PDB entry 1YWC | X-ray diffraction, 1.00 A resolution | chain A

Chain A:
Protein: nitrophorin 4
Organism: Rhodnius prolixus
UniProt: Q94734 (NP4_RHOPR); residues 1-184 here correspond to UniProt positions 22-205 (UniProt number = residue number + 21)
Chain sequence (184 residues; row label = number of the first residue in the row):
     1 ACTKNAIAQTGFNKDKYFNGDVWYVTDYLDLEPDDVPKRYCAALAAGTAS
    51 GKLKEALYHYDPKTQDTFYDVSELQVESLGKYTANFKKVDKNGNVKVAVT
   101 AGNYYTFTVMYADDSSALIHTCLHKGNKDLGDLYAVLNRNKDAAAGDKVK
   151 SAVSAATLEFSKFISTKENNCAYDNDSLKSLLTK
UniProt features mapped onto this chain:
  - binding site (heme): His59
Disulfides: Cys2-Cys122, Cys41-Cys171
Ion coordination: heme Fe: His59 (together with carbon monoxide)
Residues lining bound ligands: carbon monoxide / heme: Val25, Tyr28, Val36, Pro37, Tyr40, Ala42, Leu44, Leu57, His59, Phe68, Asp70, Phe86, Lys88, Tyr105, Phe107, Ile119, Thr121, Leu123, Lys125, Lys128, Leu130, Leu133

In short:
Chain A binds carbon monoxide / heme. From UniProt: heme-binding residue His59.
Chain A is nitrophorin 4 (Rhodnius prolixus); the structure, Structure of the ferrous CO complex of NP4 from
Rhodnius Prolixus at pH 7.0, was determined by X-ray diffraction, deposited together with 1YWA, 1YWB and 1YWD.
